2HWN - chains A and B of the 3 polymer chains in the assembly; structure by X-ray diffraction, 1.60 A resolution.

== Chain A (and B) ==
Protein: cAMP-dependent protein kinase type II-alpha regulatory subunit
Organism: Rattus norvegicus
Notes: EC 2.7.11.11; fragment: Dimerization/docking domain, residues 0-44; chain B of this document is another copy of the same molecule, construct and numbering; everything in this record applies to it too
Reference sequence: P12368 (KAP2_RAT); residue numbers follow UniProt; this construct covers 0-44
Amino-acid sequence (45 residues; row label = number of the first residue in the row; numbering starts at 0):
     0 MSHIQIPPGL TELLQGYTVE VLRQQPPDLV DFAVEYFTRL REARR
Disordered / not traced: 0-4, 44 (chain B: fully traced)
From the paper describing this entry:
  - self-association interface (contacts with another copy of this molecule): Leu-12, Leu-13, Tyr-16, Thr-17, Val-20, Leu-21, Leu-28, Val-29, Ala-32, Val-33, Phe-36, Thr-37, Leu-39
  - specificity-determining residues: Leu-13
  - conformationally variable residues (order/disorder transition): Ser-1 to Ile-3, Gly-8

== How chain A and chain B interact ==
Contacting residue pairs (39; chain A residue first):
  Pro-6(A) / Val-20(B)  hydrophobic
  Pro-6(A) / Leu-21(B)
  Pro-7(A) / Leu-28(B)
  Leu-9(A) / Leu-28(B)
  Leu-12(A) / Leu-28(B)  hydrophobic
  Leu-12(A) / Val-29(B)  hydrophobic
  Leu-13(A) / Tyr-16(B)  hydrophobic
  Leu-13(A) / Thr-17(B)
  Tyr-16(A) / Leu-9(B)  hydrophobic
  Tyr-16(A) / Leu-12(B)
  Tyr-16(A) / Leu-13(B)  hydrophobic
  Thr-17(A) / Leu-13(B)
  Val-20(A) / Pro-6(B)  hydrophobic
  Leu-21(A) / Gln-4(B)
  Leu-21(A) / Ile-5(B)  hydrophobic
  Gln-24(A) / Gln-4(B)
  Asp-27(A) / Arg-43(B)  salt bridge
  Leu-28(A) / Pro-6(B)  hydrophobic
  Leu-28(A) / Pro-7(B)
  Leu-28(A) / Gly-8(B)
  Leu-28(A) / Leu-9(B)
  Leu-28(A) / Leu-12(B)  hydrophobic
  Val-29(A) / Leu-12(B)  hydrophobic
  Val-29(A) / Arg-40(B)
  Val-29(A) / Arg-43(B)
  Asp-30(A) / Arg-40(B)  salt bridge
  Asp-30(A) / Arg-43(B)  salt bridge
  Ala-32(A) / Phe-36(B)  hydrophobic
  Val-33(A) / Phe-36(B)
  Val-33(A) / Thr-37(B)
  Val-33(A) / Arg-40(B)
  Phe-36(A) / Val-29(B)
  Phe-36(A) / Ala-32(B)  hydrophobic
  Phe-36(A) / Val-33(B)
  Phe-36(A) / Phe-36(B)  hydrophobic
  Thr-37(A) / Val-33(B)
  Arg-40(A) / Val-29(B)
  Arg-40(A) / Asp-30(B)  salt bridge
  Arg-40(A) / Val-33(B)
Interface residues without a listed pair, chain A (21 interface residues in all): Gly-8, Leu-39
Interface residues without a listed pair, chain B (22 interface residues in all): Ile-3

== In short ==
The interface between chain A and chain B involves 21 residues on one side and 22 on the other, with 4 salt
bridges. Polar contacts include Asp-27(A)/Arg-43(B), Asp-30(A)/Arg-40(B) and Asp-30(A)/Arg-43(B). From the
paper: the specificity determinant Leu-13(A); conformational variability at Ser-1(A) and Gly-8(A).
Chain A and chain B are both cAMP-dependent protein kinase type II-alpha regulatory subunit (Rattus
norvegicus); the structure, Crystal Structure of RII alpha Dimerization/Docking domain of PKA bound to the
D-AKAP2 peptide, was determined by X-ray diffraction.
